PDB entry 6VQV | electron microscopy, 2.57 A resolution | chains E and L of the 12 polymer chains in the assembly

== Chain E ==
Name: CRISPR-associated protein Csy3
Source organism: Pseudomonas aeruginosa
UniProtKB: A0A444M080 (A0A444M080_PSEAI); residues 20-360 here correspond to UniProt positions 2-342 (UniProt number = residue number - 18)
Sequence (360 residues; numbered 1 to 360; the number before each row is that of its first residue):
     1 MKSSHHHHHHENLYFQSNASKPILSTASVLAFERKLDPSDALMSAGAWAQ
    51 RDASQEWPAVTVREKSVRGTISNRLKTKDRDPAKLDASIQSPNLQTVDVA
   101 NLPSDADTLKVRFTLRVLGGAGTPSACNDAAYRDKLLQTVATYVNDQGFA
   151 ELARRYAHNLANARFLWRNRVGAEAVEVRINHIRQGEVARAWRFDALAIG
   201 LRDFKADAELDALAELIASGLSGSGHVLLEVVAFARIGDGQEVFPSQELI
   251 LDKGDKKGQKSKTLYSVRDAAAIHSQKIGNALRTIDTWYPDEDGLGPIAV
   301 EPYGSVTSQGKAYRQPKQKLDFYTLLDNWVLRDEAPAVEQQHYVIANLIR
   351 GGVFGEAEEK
Disordered / not traced: 1-23, 63-99, 250-261, 358-360
Construct notes: expression tag (1-19)
What the authors report for this chain:
  - binding site for CrRNA (chain L): Phe32, Arg34, Arg68, Gln95, Arg168, Gln247, Gln276, Lys277, Arg283, Ser308, Arg350

== Chain L ==
Molecule: CrRNA
Source organism: Pseudomonas aeruginosa
Sequence (60 nucleotides; row label = number of the first residue in the row):
     1 CUAAGAAAUUCACGGCGGGCUUGAUGUCCGCGUCUACCUGGUUCACUGCC
    51 GUAUAGGCAG
Construct notes: conflict A53 (G1446 in 313291946)

== How chain E and chain L interact ==
Residue-residue contacts (30):
  Ala31(E) - U35(L)  sugar contact
  Phe32(E) - U35(L)  hydrogen bond to the sugar
  Glu33(E) - U35(L)  phosphate contact
  Arg34(E) - A36(L)  salt bridge to the phosphate
  Arg34(E) - C37(L)  salt bridge to the phosphate
  Gln247(E) - U39(L)  base contact
  Gln247(E) - G40(L)  hydrogen bond to the phosphate
  Gln247(E) - G41(L)  phosphate contact
  Gln247(E) - U43(L)  hydrogen bond to the base
  Glu248(E) - U39(L)  base contact
  Leu249(E) - U39(L)  base contact
  Lys262(E) - U43(L)  base contact
  His274(E) - U39(L)  salt bridge to the phosphate
  Gln276(E) - C37(L)  sugar contact
  Gln276(E) - C38(L)  sugar contact
  Gln276(E) - U39(L)  phosphate contact
  Lys277(E) - C38(L)  hydrogen bond to the base
  Lys277(E) - G40(L)  salt bridge to the phosphate
  Asn280(E) - C38(L)  hydrogen bond to the phosphate
  Arg283(E) - C37(L)  sugar contact
  Arg283(E) - C38(L)  salt bridge to the phosphate
  Val306(E) - G40(L)  base contact
  Thr307(E) - C38(L)  base contact
  Ser308(E) - G40(L)  base contact
  Ser308(E) - G41(L)  sugar contact
  Arg350(E) - A36(L)  hydrogen bond to the sugar
  Arg350(E) - C37(L)  sugar contact
  Gly352(E) - U35(L)  sugar contact
  Gly352(E) - A36(L)  sugar contact
  Val353(E) - U35(L)  base contact
Also at the interface, not in a pair above, chain E (22 interface residues in all): Ser125, Trp167, Gly351
Also at the interface, not in a pair above, chain L (9 interface residues in all): C44

== In short ==
22 residues of chain E and 9 residues of chain L are in contact; the contacts include 6 hydrogen bonds and 5
salt bridges. Polar contacts include Gln247(E)-U43(L), Lys277(E)-C38(L) and Phe32(E)-U35(L). From the paper: a
binding site for CrRNA (chain L) at Phe32(E), Arg34(E) and Arg68(E) among others.
Chain E is CRISPR-associated protein Csy3 and chain L is CrRNA, both from Pseudomonas aeruginosa; the
structure, Type I-F CRISPR-Csy complex with its inhibitor AcrF9, was determined by electron microscopy (same
publication as 6VQW and 6VQX).
